7PT7 - chains 5 and G of the 15 polymer chains in the assembly; structure by electron microscopy, 3.80 A resolution.

== Chain 5 ==
Molecule: Minichromosome maintenance protein 5
From: Saccharomyces cerevisiae (strain ATCC 204508 / S288c)
Notes: EC 3.6.4.12
UniProtKB: P29496 (MCM5_YEAST); residues 1-775 here = UniProt positions 1-775
Amino-acid sequence (775 residues; row label = number of the first residue in the row):
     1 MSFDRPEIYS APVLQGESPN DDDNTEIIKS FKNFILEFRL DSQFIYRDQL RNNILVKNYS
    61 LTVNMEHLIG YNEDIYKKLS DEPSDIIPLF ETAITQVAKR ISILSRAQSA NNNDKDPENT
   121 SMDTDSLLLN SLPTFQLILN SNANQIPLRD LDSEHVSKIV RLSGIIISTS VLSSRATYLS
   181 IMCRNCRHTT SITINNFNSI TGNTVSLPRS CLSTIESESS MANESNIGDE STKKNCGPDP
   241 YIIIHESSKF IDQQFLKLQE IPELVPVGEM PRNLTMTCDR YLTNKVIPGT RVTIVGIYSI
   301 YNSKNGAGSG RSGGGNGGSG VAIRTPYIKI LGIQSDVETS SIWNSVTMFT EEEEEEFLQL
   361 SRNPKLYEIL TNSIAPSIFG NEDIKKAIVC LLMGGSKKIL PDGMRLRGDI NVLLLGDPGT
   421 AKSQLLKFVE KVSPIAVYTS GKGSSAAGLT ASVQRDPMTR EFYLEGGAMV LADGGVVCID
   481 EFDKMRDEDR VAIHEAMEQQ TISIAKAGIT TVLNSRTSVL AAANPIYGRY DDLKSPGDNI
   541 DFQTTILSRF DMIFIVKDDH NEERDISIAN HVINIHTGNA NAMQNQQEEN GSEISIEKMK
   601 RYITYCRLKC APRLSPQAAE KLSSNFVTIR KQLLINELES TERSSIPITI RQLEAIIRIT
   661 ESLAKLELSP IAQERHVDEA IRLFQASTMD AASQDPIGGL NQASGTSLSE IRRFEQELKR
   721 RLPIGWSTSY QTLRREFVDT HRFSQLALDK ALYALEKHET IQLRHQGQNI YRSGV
Unresolved in the structure: 1, 109-130, 215-234, 304-321, 583-589, 697-775
UniProt features mapped onto this chain:
  - motif: Ser548 to Asp551 (Arginine finger)
  - binding site (ATP): Gly416 to Ser423
  - mutagenesis: Lys422 (K422A: Loss of MCM2-7 complex helicase activity)
Bound ions: Zn2+: Cys183, Cys186, Cys211, Cys236; Mg2+: Ser423 (together with ADP)
Ligand contacts:
  - ADP (adenosine-5'-diphosphate): Ser377, Ile378, Phe379, Asp417, Pro418, Gly419, Thr420, Ala421, Lys422, Ser423, Gln424
  - ADP / beryllium trifluoride: Met404, Leu406, Glu498, Gln499, Thr545, Arg549, Ile650, Arg651, Glu654

== Chain G ==
Molecule: DNA replication licensing factor MCM7
From: Saccharomyces cerevisiae (strain ATCC 204508 / S288c)
Notes: EC 3.6.4.12
UniProtKB: P38132 (MCM7_YEAST); residues 1-845 here = UniProt positions 1-845
Amino-acid sequence (845 residues; numbered 1 to 845; the number before each row is that of its first residue):
     1 MSAALPSIQL PVDYNNLFNE ITDFLVTFKQ DTLSSDATRN ENEDENLDAE NIEQHLLEKG
    61 PKYMAMLQKV ANRELNSVII DLDDILQYQN EKFLQGTQAD DLVSAIQQNA NHFTELFCRA
   121 IDNNMPLPTK EIDYKDDVLD VILNQRRLRN ERMLSDRTNE IRSENLMDTT MDPPSSMNDA
   181 LREVVEDETE LFPPNLTRRY FLYFKPLSQN CARRYRKKAI SSKPLSVRQI KGDFLGQLIT
   241 VRGIITRVSD VKPAVEVIAY TCDQCGYEVF QEVNSRTFTP LSECTSEECS QNQTKGQLFM
   301 STRASKFSAF QECKIQELSQ QVPVGHIPRS LNIHVNGTLV RSLSPGDIVD VTGIFLPAPY
   361 TGFKALKAGL LTETYLEAQF VRQHKKKFAS FSLTSDVEER VMELITSGDV YNRLAKSIAP
   421 EIYGNLDVKK ALLLLLVGGV DKRVGDGMKI RGDINVCLMG DPGVAKSQLL KAICKISPRG
   481 VYTTGKGSSG VGLTAAVMKD PVTDEMILEG GALVLADNGI CCIDEFDKMD ESDRTAIHEV
   541 MEQQTISISK AGINTTLNAR TSILAAANPL YGRYNPRLSP LDNINLPAAL LSRFDILFLM
   601 LDIPSRDDDE KLAEHVTYVH MHNKQPDLDF TPVEPSKMRE YIAYAKTKRP VMSEAVNDYV
   661 VQAYIRLRQD SKREMDSKFS FGQATPRTLL GIIRLSQALA KLRLADMVDI DDVEEALRLV
   721 RVSKESLYQE TNKSKEDESP TTKIFTIIKK MLQETGKNTL SYENIVKTVR LRGFTMLQLS
   781 NCIQEYSYLN VWHLINEGNT LKFVDDGTMD TDQEDSLVST PKLAPQTTAS ANVSAQDSDI
   841 DLQDA
Unresolved in the structure: 1, 32-58, 167-176, 213-219, 729-845
UniProt features mapped onto this chain:
  - motif: Ser592 to Asp595 (Arginine finger)
  - binding site (ATP): Tyr423, Gly463, Ala465, Lys466, Ser467, Asn568, Arg593, Arg687
  - modified residue: Thr811 (Phosphothreonine), Ser819 (Phosphoserine), Ser838 (Phosphoserine)
  - mutagenesis: Lys466 (K466A: Loss of MCM2-7 complex helicase activity)
Bound ions: Zn2+: Cys262, Cys265, Cys284, Cys289; Mg2+: Ser467 (together with ADP)
Ligand contacts:
  - ADP / beryllium trifluoride, molecule 1: Glu421, Ile422, Tyr423, Asn425, Asp461, Pro462, Gly463, Val464, Ala465, Lys466, Ser467, Gln468, Glu525, Asn568, Leu612, Val616
  - ADP / beryllium trifluoride, molecule 2: Met448, Ile450, Glu542, Ala589, Arg593, Pro686, Arg687, Leu690

== Interface between chain 5 and chain G ==
Pairs across the interface (54):
  Ser2(5) with Thr372(G)
  Phe3(5) with Asn274(G); Pro359(G)
  Asp4(5) with Asn274(G), hydrogen bond (backbone-side chain)
  Pro6(5) with Glu272(G); Asn274(G)
  Glu7(5) with Gln271(G); Glu272(G), hydrogen bond (backbone-backbone)
  Ile8(5) with Val269(G), hydrophobic; Phe270(G); Thr285(G)
  Tyr9(5) with Pro193(G), hydrophobic; Val269(G); Phe270(G), hydrogen bond (backbone-backbone); Glu272(G)
  Ser10(5) with Glu190(G); Leu191(G); Tyr267(G); Glu268(G); Ser286(G)
  Ala11(5) with Glu190(G); Phe192(G), hydrophobic; Tyr267(G); Glu268(G), hydrogen bond (backbone-backbone)
  Pro12(5) with Arg149(G); Met153(G); Glu190(G); Tyr267(G)
  Val13(5) with Arg149(G), hydrogen bond (backbone-side chain); Gly266(G), hydrogen bond (backbone-backbone); Tyr267(G); Glu268(G)
  Leu14(5) with Arg149(G); Gly266(G), hydrogen bond (backbone-backbone)
  Gln15(5) with Arg149(G)
  Gly16(5) with Gln264(G)
  Glu17(5) with Asp263(G); Gln264(G), hydrogen bond (backbone-backbone)
  Asn24(5) with Gln291(G); Asn292(G); Gln293(G)
  Leu36(5) with Glu164(G); Leu166(G), hydrophobic
  Arg47(5) with Glu164(G), hydrogen bond (side chain-backbone); Asn165(G), hydrogen bond (side chain-backbone)
  Arg51(5) with Leu166(G)
  Arg100(5) with Ile161(G); Glu164(G), salt bridge; Leu166(G); Glu188(G), salt bridge
  Ile103(5) with Ala180(G); Glu183(G)
  Leu104(5) with Leu166(G)
  Arg187(5) with Ala4(G)
Also at the interface, not in a pair above, chain 5 (29 interface residues in all): Asp23, Thr25, Lys32, Ile101, Ala107, Met182
Also at the interface, not in a pair above, chain G (39 interface residues in all): Met177, Val184, Leu196, Cys265, Leu281, Glu288, Pro357, Tyr375

== Summary ==
29 residues of chain 5 face 39 of chain G across their interface, with 10 hydrogen bonds and 2 salt bridges.
Polar contacts include Arg100(5)-Glu164(G), Arg100(5)-Glu188(G) and Asp4(5)-Asn274(G). Ligands of chain 5: ADP
/ beryllium trifluoride and ADP.
Here chain 5 is Minichromosome maintenance protein 5 and chain G is DNA replication licensing factor MCM7,
both from Saccharomyces cerevisiae (strain ATCC 204508 / S288c). Entry 7PT7 (Structure of MCM2-7 DH complexed
with Cdc7-Dbf4 in the presence of ADP:BeF3, state I) was determined by electron microscopy (same publication
as 7PT6).
